8S6V - chains B and M of the 3 polymer chains in the assembly; structure by X-ray diffraction, 1.95 A resolution.

== Chain B ==
Molecule: 2D9 (vl-cl)
Source organism: Mus musculus
Amino-acid sequence (217 residues; each row starts with the number of its first residue; a row labelled like 30A-30F holds insertion residues (30A, then the next letters in order)):
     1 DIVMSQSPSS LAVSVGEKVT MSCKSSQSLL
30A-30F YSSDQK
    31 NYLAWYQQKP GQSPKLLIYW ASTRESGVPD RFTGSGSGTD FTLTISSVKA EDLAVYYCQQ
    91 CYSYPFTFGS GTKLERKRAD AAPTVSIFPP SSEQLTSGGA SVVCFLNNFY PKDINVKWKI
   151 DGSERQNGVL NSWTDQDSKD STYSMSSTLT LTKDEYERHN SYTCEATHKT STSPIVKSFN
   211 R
Disulfide bonds: Cys23-Cys88, Cys134-Cys194

== Chain M ==
Molecule: Mucin-1 subunit alpha
UniProtKB: P15941 (MUC1_HUMAN); residues 1-9 here correspond to UniProt positions 127-135 (UniProt number = residue number + 126)
Amino-acid sequence (10 residues; numbered 1 to 10; the number before each row is that of its first residue):
     1 APGSTAPPAX
Sequence notes: amidation (10)
Modified positions: NH2 (amino group) at position 10
Swiss-Prot annotation at these positions:
  - glycosylation: Thr5 (O-linked (GalNAc...) threonine)
Glycans and other covalent adducts: 2-acetamido-2-deoxy-alpha-D-galactopyranose (A2G) linked to Ser4, Thr5

== How chain B and chain M interact ==
Residue-residue contacts - 12 pairs, chain B then chain M:
  Tyr30A(B) - Pro8(M)  hydrophobic
  Tyr32(B) - Pro8(M)
  Cys91(B) - Pro7(M)
  Cys91(B) - Pro8(M)
  Tyr92(B) - Pro7(M)
  Tyr92(B) - Pro8(M)
  Tyr92(B) - Ala9(M)  hydrogen bond (backbone-backbone)
  Tyr92(B) - NH2_10(M)
  Ser93(B) - Ala9(M)
  Ser93(B) - NH2_10(M)
  Tyr94(B) - Pro7(M)
  Phe96(B) - Pro7(M)  hydrophobic

== Summary ==
The interface between chain B and chain M involves 7 residues on one side and 4 on the other; the contacts
include 1 hydrogen bond. The hydrogen-bonded pair Tyr92(B)-Ala9(M) is a backbone contact.
2-acetamido-2-deoxy-alpha-D-galactopyranose is covalently linked to Ser4(M) and Thr5(M).
Here chain B is 2D9 (vl-cl) (Mus musculus) and chain M is Mucin-1 subunit alpha. Entry 8S6V (Crystal structure
of Fab-2D9 chimera complexed to a bis-Tn glycopeptide) was determined by X-ray diffraction.
